1VTO - chains C and A of the 3 polymer chains in the assembly; structure by X-ray diffraction, 1.90 A resolution.

# Chain C
Molecule: 14-nt DNA strand
Sequence (14 nucleotides; each row starts with the number of its first residue):
   201 GCTATAAAAG GGCA

# Chain A
Name: Tata binding protein
From: Arabidopsis thaliana
UniProtKB: P28147 (TF21_ARATH); numbering as in UniProt (aligned over 11-200)
Sequence (190 residues; each row starts with the number of its first residue):
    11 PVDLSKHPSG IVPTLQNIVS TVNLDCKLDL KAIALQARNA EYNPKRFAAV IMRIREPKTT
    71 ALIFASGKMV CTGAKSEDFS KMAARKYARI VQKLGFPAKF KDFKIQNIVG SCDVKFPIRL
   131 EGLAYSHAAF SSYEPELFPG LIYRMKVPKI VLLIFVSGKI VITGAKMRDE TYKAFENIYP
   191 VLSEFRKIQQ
Unresolved in the structure: 11, 199-200

# Chain C / chain A interface
Pairs across the interface - 34 pairs, chain C then chain A:
  DT203(C) with Leu147(A), sugar contact; Phe148(A), base contact
  DA204(C) with Phe148(A), base contact; Leu163(A), base contact
  DT205(C) with Ile152(A), sugar contact; Arg154(A), salt bridge to the phosphate; Val161(A), phosphate contact; Leu163(A), base contact; Thr173(A), base contact
  DA206(C) with Asn117(A), hydrogen bond to the base; Val119(A), base contact; Arg154(A), salt bridge to the phosphate; Val161(A), sugar contact; Thr173(A), hydrogen bond to the base; Gly174(A), sugar contact
  DA207(C) with Val29(A), base contact; Gln116(A), sugar contact; Asn117(A), hydrogen bond to the base; Lys176(A), phosphate contact
  DA208(C) with Val29(A), base contact; Thr31(A), sugar contact; Val80(A), base contact; Gln116(A), sugar contact
  DA209(C) with Phe57(A), base contact; Leu72(A), base contact; Phe74(A), sugar contact; Ser76(A), phosphate contact; Lys78(A), phosphate contact; Val80(A), sugar contact
  DG210(C) with Phe57(A), base contact; Phe74(A), sugar contact; Ser76(A), hydrogen bond to the phosphate; Lys78(A), phosphate contact
  DG211(C) with Ala58(A), sugar contact
Interface residues without a listed pair, chain A (22 interface residues in all): Pro149

# In short
The interface between chain C and chain A involves 9 residues on one side and 22 on the other, with 4 hydrogen
bonds and 2 salt bridges. Polar contacts include DA206(C)-Asn117(A), DA206(C)-Thr173(A) and
DA207(C)-Asn117(A).
Chain C is a 14-nt DNA strand and chain A is Tata binding protein (Arabidopsis thaliana); the structure, 1.9 A
resolution refined structure of tbp recognizing the minor groove of tataaaag, was determined by X-ray
diffraction.
